7UOL - chains D and N of the 24 polymer chains in the assembly; structure by electron microscopy, 3.50 A resolution.

Chain D (and N):
Name: Dihydrolipoyllysine-residue succinyltransferase component of 2-oxoglutarate dehydrogenase complex, mitochondrial
Organism: Bos taurus
Notes: EC 2.3.1.61; chain N of this document is another copy of the same molecule, construct and numbering; everything in this record applies to it too
Reference sequence: P11179 (ODO2_BOVIN); residue numbers follow UniProt; this construct covers 1-455
Chain sequence (455 residues; numbered 1 to 455; the number before each row is that of its first residue):
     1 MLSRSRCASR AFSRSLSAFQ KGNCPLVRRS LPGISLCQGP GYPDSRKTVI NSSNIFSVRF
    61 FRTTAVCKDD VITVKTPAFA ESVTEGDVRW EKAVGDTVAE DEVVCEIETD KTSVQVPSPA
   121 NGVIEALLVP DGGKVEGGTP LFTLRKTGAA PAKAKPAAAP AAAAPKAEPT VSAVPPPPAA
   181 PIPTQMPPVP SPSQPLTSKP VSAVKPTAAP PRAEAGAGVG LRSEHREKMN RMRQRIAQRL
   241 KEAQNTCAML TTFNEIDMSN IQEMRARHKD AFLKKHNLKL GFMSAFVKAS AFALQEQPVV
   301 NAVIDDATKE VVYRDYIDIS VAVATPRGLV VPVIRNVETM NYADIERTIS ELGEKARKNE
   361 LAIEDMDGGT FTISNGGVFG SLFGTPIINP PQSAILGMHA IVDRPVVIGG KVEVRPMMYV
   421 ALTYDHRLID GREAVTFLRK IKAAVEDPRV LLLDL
Not modelled in the structure: 1-219
Curated features (UniProtKB/Swiss-Prot):
  - active site: His426, Asp430
  - modified residue: Ser82 (Phosphoserine), Lys111 (N6-lipoyllysine), Lys155 (N6-acetyllysine), Lys269 (N6-acetyllysine), Lys274 (N6-acetyllysine), Lys275 (N6-acetyllysine), Lys279 (N6-acetyllysine), Lys309 (N6-acetyllysine)
Reported in the primary citation:
  - self-association interface (contacts with another copy of this molecule); pairs are residue here / residue on that copy: Phe383-Phe253 (pi stacking)
  - catalytic residues: Asp430

Interface between chain D and chain N:
Residue-residue contacts - 42 pairs, chain D then chain N:
  Asn260(D) with Arg449(N), hydrogen bond
  Glu263(D) with Arg449(N), salt bridge
  Met264(D) with Arg449(N)
  Arg267(D) with Asp447(N), salt bridge; Arg449(N)
  His268(D) with Asp447(N), salt bridge; Val450(N); Leu453(N); Leu455(N)
  Ala271(D) with Leu455(N)
  Phe272(D) with Leu453(N); Leu455(N)
  Lys275(D) with Asp454(N), hydrogen bond (side chain-backbone); Leu455(N)
  His276(D) with Leu453(N); Asp454(N), hydrogen bond (side chain-backbone)
  Leu280(D) with Leu453(N), hydrophobic
  Asn341(D) with Leu452(N)
  Tyr342(D) with Leu452(N), hydrogen bond (backbone-backbone)
  Ala343(D) with Leu453(N)
  Asp447(D) with Arg267(N), salt bridge; His268(N), salt bridge
  Pro448(D) with Leu452(N)
  Arg449(D) with Asn260(N), hydrogen bond; Glu263(N), salt bridge; Met264(N); Arg267(N)
  Val450(D) with His268(N)
  Leu452(D) with Asn341(N); Tyr342(N), hydrogen bond (backbone-backbone); Pro448(N)
  Leu453(D) with His268(N); Phe272(N); His276(N); Leu280(N), hydrophobic; Ala343(N)
  Asp454(D) with Lys275(N), hydrogen bond (backbone-side chain); His276(N), hydrogen bond (backbone-side chain)
  Leu455(D) with His268(N); Ala271(N); Phe272(N); Lys275(N)
Also at the interface, not in a pair above, chain D (22 interface residues in all): Leu451
Also at the interface, not in a pair above, chain N (22 interface residues in all): Leu451

Overview:
Chain D and chain N each contribute 22 residues to their interface; the contacts include 8 hydrogen bonds and
6 salt bridges. Polar pairs include Glu263(D)-Arg449(N), Arg267(D)-Asp447(N) and His268(D)-Asp447(N). Curated
annotation (UniProt) lists active-site residues His426(D) and Asp430(D) on chain D. The paper reports the
catalytic residue Asp430(D); a self-association interface involving Phe383(D).
Both chains are Dihydrolipoyllysine-residue succinyltransferase component of 2-oxoglutarate dehydrogenase
complex, mitochondrial (Bos taurus). Entry 7UOL (Endogenous dihydrolipoamide succinyltransferase (E2) core of
2-oxoglutarate dehydrogenase complex from bovine kidney) was determined by electron microscopy together with
7UOM from the same study.
